PDB entry 7KTR | electron microscopy, 2.93 A resolution | chains B and F of the 11 polymer chains in the assembly

== Chain B ==
Protein: TAF5-like RNA polymerase II p300/CBP-associated factor-associated factor 65 kDa subunit 5L
From: Homo sapiens
Reference sequence: O75529 (TAF5L_HUMAN); numbering as in UniProt (aligned over 1-589)
Chain sequence (589 residues; row label = number of the first residue in the row):
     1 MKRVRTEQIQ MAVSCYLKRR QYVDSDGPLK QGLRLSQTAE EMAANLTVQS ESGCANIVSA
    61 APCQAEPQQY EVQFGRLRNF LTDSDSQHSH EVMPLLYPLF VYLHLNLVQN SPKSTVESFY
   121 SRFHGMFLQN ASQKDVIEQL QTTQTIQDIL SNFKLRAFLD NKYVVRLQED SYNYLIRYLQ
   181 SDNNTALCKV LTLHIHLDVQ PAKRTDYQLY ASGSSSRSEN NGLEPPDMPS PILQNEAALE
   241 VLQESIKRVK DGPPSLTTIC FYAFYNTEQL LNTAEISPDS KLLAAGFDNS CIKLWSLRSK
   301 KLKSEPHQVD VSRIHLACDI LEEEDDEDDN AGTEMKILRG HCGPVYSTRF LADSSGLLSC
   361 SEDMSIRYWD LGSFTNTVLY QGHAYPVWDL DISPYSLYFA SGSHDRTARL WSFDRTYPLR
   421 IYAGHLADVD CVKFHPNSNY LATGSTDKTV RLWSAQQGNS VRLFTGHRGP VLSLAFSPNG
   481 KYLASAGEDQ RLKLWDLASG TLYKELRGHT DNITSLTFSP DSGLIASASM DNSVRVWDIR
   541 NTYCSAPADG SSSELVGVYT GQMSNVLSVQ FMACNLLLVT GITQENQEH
Unresolved in the structure: 204-254, 586-589

== Chain F ==
Protein: TAF6-like RNA polymerase II p300/CBP-associated factor-associated factor 65 kDa subunit 6L
From: Homo sapiens
Reference sequence: Q9Y6J9 (TAF6L_HUMAN); residues 1-622 here = UniProt positions 1-622
Chain sequence (622 residues; each row starts with the number of its first residue):
     1 MSEREERRFV EIPRESVRLM AESTGLELSD EVAALLAEDV CYRLREATQN SSQFMKHTKR
    61 RKLTVEDFNR ALRWSSVEAV CGYGSQEALP MRPAREGELY FPEDREVNLV ELALATNIPK
   121 GCAETAVRVH VSYLDGKGNL APQGSVPSAV SSLTDDLLKY YHQVTRAVLG DDPQLMKVAL
   181 QDLQTNSKIG ALLPYFVYVV SGVKSVSHDL EQLHRLLQVA RSLFRNPHLC LGPYVRCLVG
   241 SVLYCVLEPL AASINPLNDH WTLRDGAALL LSHIFWTHGD LVSGLYQHIL LSLQKILADP
   301 VRPLCCHYGA VVGLHALGWK AVERVLYPHL STYWTNLQAV LDDYSVSNAQ VKADGHKVYG
   361 AILVAVERLL KMKAQAAEPN RGGPGGRGCR RLDDLPWDSL LFQESSSGGG AEPSFGSGLP
   421 LPPGGAGPED PSLSVTLADI YRELYAFFGD SLATRFGTGQ PAPTAPRPPG DKKEPAAAPD
   481 SVRKMPQLTA SAIVSPHGDE SPRGSGGGGP ASASGPAASE SRPLPRVHRA RGAPRQQGPG
   541 TGTRDVFQKS RFAPRGAPHF RFIIAGRQAG RRCRGRLFQT AFPAPYGPSP ASRYVQKLPM
   601 IGRTSRPARR WALSDYSLYL PL
Unresolved in the structure: 1-4, 135-622
Curated features (UniProtKB/Swiss-Prot):
  - modified residue: Ser495 (Phosphoserine), Ser501 (Phosphoserine), Arg555 (Asymmetric dimethylarginine), Arg561 (Asymmetric dimethylarginine), Arg593 (Asymmetric dimethylarginine)

== Interface between chain B and chain F ==
Pairs across the interface (48; chain B residue first):
  Leu256(B) - Leu134(F)
  Thr257(B) - Leu134(F)
  Thr258(B) - Ser132(F)  hydrogen bond (side chain-backbone)
  Thr258(B) - Tyr133(F)
  Ile259(B) - Val131(F)
  Ile259(B) - Ser132(F)  hydrogen bond (backbone-backbone)
  Phe261(B) - Val129(F)
  Phe261(B) - His130(F)  hydrogen bond (backbone-backbone)
  Tyr262(B) - Arg128(F)
  Tyr262(B) - Val129(F)  hydrophobic
  Ala263(B) - Ala126(F)
  Ala263(B) - Val127(F)
  Ala263(B) - Arg128(F)  hydrogen bond (backbone-backbone)
  Phe264(B) - Ala126(F)
  Tyr265(B) - Ala126(F)  hydrogen bond (backbone-backbone)
  Tyr265(B) - Arg128(F)
  Asn266(B) - Ala123(F)
  Asn266(B) - Glu124(F)  hydrogen bond (side chain-backbone)
  Asn266(B) - Thr125(F)  hydrogen bond (backbone-side chain)
  Leu271(B) - Thr58(F)
  Asn272(B) - Thr58(F)
  Asn272(B) - Lys59(F)
  Asp288(B) - Arg60(F)  salt bridge
  Lys293(B) - Thr125(F)  hydrogen bond
  Trp295(B) - Thr125(F)
  Met335(B) - Glu124(F)
  Pro344(B) - Arg70(F)
  Tyr346(B) - His57(F)
  Glu362(B) - Arg70(F)  salt bridge
  Glu362(B) - Trp74(F)  hydrogen bond
  Met364(B) - Trp74(F)  hydrophobic
  Ala384(B) - Trp74(F)
  Pro386(B) - Trp74(F)
  Trp388(B) - Gln53(F)
  Trp388(B) - His57(F)
  Asp430(B) - Gln53(F)  hydrogen bond
  Asp430(B) - Lys56(F)  salt bridge
  Asp430(B) - His57(F)  salt bridge
  Thr446(B) - Lys56(F)
  Leu472(B) - Lys56(F)
  Thr514(B) - Lys59(F)  hydrogen bond
  Met530(B) - Arg61(F)  hydrogen bond (backbone-side chain)
  Asn532(B) - Arg61(F)
  Tyr559(B) - His130(F)
  Asn565(B) - Lys59(F)  hydrogen bond (side chain-backbone)
  Asn565(B) - Arg61(F)  hydrogen bond
  Val566(B) - Lys59(F)
  Leu567(B) - Lys59(F)
Interface residues without a listed pair, chain B (40 interface residues in all): Cys260, Thr267, Gln269, Leu283, Tyr385, Asp428, Pro470
Interface residues without a listed pair, chain F (23 interface residues in all): Phe54, Glu66

== Summary ==
Chain B and chain F form an interface of 40 and 23 residues respectively, with 14 hydrogen bonds and 4 salt
bridges. Among the polar pairs are Asp288(B)-Arg60(F), Glu362(B)-Arg70(F) and Asp430(B)-Lys56(F).
Here chain B is TAF5-like RNA polymerase II p300/CBP-associated factor-associated factor 65 kDa subunit 5L and
chain F is TAF6-like RNA polymerase II p300/CBP-associated factor-associated factor 65 kDa subunit 6L, both
from Homo sapiens. Entry 7KTR (Cryo-EM structure of the human SAGA coactivator complex (TRRAP, core)) was
determined by electron microscopy, deposited together with 7KTS.
